Entry 7NYX (electron microscopy, 4.60 A resolution (low resolution: residue-level contacts below are approximate; hydrogen-bond / salt-bridge calls are withheld)); this record covers chains C and E of the 14 polymer chains in the assembly.

[Chain C]
Molecule: Chromosome partition protein MukF
Source organism: Photorhabdus thracensis
UniProt: A0A0F7LMQ4 (A0A0F7LMQ4_9GAMM); numbering as in UniProt (aligned over 1-440)
Chain sequence (440 residues; each row starts with the number of its first residue):
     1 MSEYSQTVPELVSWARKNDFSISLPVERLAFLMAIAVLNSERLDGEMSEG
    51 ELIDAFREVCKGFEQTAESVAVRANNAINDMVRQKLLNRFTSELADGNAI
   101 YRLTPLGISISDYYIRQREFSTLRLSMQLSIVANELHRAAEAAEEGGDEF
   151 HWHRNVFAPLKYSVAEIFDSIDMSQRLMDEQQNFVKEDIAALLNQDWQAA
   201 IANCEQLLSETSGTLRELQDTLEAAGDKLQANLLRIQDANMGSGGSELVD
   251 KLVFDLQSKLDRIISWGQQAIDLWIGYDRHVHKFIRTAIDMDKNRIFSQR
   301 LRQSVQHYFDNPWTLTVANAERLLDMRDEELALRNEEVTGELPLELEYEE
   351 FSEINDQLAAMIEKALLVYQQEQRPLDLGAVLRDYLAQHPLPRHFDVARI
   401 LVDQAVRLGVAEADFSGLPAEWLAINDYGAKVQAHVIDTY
Disordered / not traced: 1-9, 23-118

[Chain E]
Molecule: Chromosome partition protein MukE
Source organism: Photorhabdus thracensis
UniProt: A0A0F7LPV6 (A0A0F7LPV6_9GAMM); numbering as in UniProt (aligned over 1-240)
Chain sequence (240 residues; row label = number of the first residue in the row):
     1 MSSTHIEQFMPVKLAQALANSLFPELDSQLRAGRHIGIDDLDNHAFLMDF
    51 QEQLEEFYARYNVELIRAPEGFFYLRPRSTTLIPRSVLSELDMMVGKILC
   101 YLYLSPERLANQGIFTSQELYEELISLADEGKLMKFVNQRSSGSDLDKQK
   151 LQEKVRTTLNRLRRLGMVYFLPNNNNKFTITEAVFRFGADVRSGDDPREI
   201 QLRMIRDGEAMPVEGSLSLDDSENDETPDNSAEGAGDEQP
Disordered / not traced: 1, 214-240

[Interface between chain C and chain E]
Residue-residue contacts - 85 pairs, chain C then chain E:
  Ala190(C) with Pro106(E); Glu107(E)
  Leu193(C) with Pro106(E); Leu109(E)
  Asn194(C) with Pro106(E); Glu107(E)
  Gly276(C) with Gln112(E)
  Tyr277(C) with Leu109(E); Ala110(E); Gln112(E)
  His280(C) with Leu109(E); Gln112(E); Gly113(E)
  Val281(C) with Leu109(E)
  Phe284(C) with Tyr103(E); Leu104(E); Ser105(E); Pro106(E)
  Ala288(C) with Leu104(E)
  Met291(C) with Phe185(E)
  Phe297(C) with Phe185(E); Gly188(E); Val191(E)
  Arg300(C) with Val191(E); Asp195(E); Pro197(E)
  Leu301(C) with Cys100(E); Gly188(E); Val191(E)
  Ser304(C) with Lys97(E); Asp190(E); Val191(E)
  Val305(C) with Lys97(E)
  Gln306(C) with Leu127(E)
  Tyr308(C) with Met93(E); Met94(E); Lys97(E)
  Phe309(C) with Glu90(E); Met94(E); Lys132(E); Leu133(E); Phe136(E)
  Asn311(C) with Gln201(E)
  Pro312(C) with Val213(E)
  Trp313(C) with Met93(E); Lys97(E); Phe187(E); Asp190(E); Gln201(E); Met204(E); Ala210(E); Met211(E)
  Thr314(C) with Val87(E); Leu88(E); Met93(E); Ala210(E); Met211(E); Val213(E)
  Leu315(C) with Ser86(E); Val87(E); Leu88(E); Met93(E); Arg186(E); Glu209(E)
  Thr316(C) with Arg76(E); Arg85(E); Ser86(E); Val87(E); Arg186(E); Gly208(E); Glu209(E); Met211(E)
  Val317(C) with Arg85(E); Ser86(E); Leu88(E); Arg186(E)
  Ala318(C) with Arg31(E); Ala32(E); Gly33(E); Pro77(E); Pro84(E)
  Asn319(C) with Pro84(E); Ser86(E)
  Ala320(C) with Arg31(E); Ile83(E)
Other interface residues (no listed pair), chain C (32 interface residues in all): Trp197, Ser298, Arg302, Glu321
Other interface residues (no listed pair), chain E (56 interface residues in all): Leu30, His35, Leu75, Ser89, Ile98, Tyr101, Arg192, Ser193, Gly194, Asp196, Arg198, Pro212

[In short]
Chain C and chain E form an interface of 32 and 56 residues respectively.
Here chain C is Chromosome partition protein MukF and chain E is Chromosome partition protein MukE, both from
Photorhabdus thracensis. Entry 7NYX (Cryo-EM structure of the MukBEF-MatP-DNA monomer (closed conformation))
was determined by electron microscopy, deposited together with 7NYW, 7NYY, 7NYZ, 7NZ0, 7NZ2, 7NZ3 and 7NZ4.
